1K1X - chain A; structure by X-ray diffraction, 2.40 A resolution.

[Chain A]
Name: 4-alpha-glucanotransferase
Organism: Thermococcus litoralis
Notes: EC 2.4.1.25
UniProtKB: O32462 (MALQ_THELI); numbering as in UniProt (aligned over 1-659)
Sequence (659 residues; each row starts with the number of its first residue):
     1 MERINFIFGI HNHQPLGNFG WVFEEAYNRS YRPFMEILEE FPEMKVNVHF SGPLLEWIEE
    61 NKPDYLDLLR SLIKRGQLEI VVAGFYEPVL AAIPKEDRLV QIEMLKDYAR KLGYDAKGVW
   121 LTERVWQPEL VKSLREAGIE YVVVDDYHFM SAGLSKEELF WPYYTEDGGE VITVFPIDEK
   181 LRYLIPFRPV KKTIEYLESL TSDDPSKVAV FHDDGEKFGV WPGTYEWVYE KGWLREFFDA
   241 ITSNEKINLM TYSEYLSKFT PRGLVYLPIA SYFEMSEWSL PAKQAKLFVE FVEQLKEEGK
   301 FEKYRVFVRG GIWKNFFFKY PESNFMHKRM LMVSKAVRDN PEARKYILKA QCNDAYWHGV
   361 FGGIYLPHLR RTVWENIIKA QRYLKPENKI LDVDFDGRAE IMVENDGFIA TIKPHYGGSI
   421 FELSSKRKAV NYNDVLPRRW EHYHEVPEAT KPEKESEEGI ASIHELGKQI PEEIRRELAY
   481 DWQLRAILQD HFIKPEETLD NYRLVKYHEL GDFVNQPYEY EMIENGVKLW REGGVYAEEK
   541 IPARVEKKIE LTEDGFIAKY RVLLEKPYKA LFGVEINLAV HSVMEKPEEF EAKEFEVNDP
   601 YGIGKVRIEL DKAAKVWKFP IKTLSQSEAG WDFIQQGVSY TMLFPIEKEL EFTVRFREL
Disordered / not traced: 446-468
Metal / ion sites: Ca2+ site 1: Asn248 (shared with 1 residue of chain B); Ca2+ site 2: Asp392, Asp394, Asp396, Arg398, Glu400
UniProt features mapped onto this chain:
  - active site: Glu123 (Nucleophile), Asp214 (Proton donor)

[In short]
Asp392, Asp394, Asp396, Arg398 and Glu400 coordinate Ca2+ site 2. Curated annotation (UniProt) lists
active-site residues Glu123 and Asp214.
Chain A is 4-alpha-glucanotransferase (Thermococcus litoralis); the structure, Crystal structure of
4-alpha-glucanotransferase from thermococcus litoralis, was determined by X-ray diffraction, deposited
together with 1K1W and 1K1Y.
